5DN2 - chains A and G; structure by X-ray diffraction, 1.95 A resolution.

[Chain A]
Molecule: Neuropilin-2
Organism: Homo sapiens
Notes: fragment: Neuropilin-2 domain B1 F5/8 type C 1
UniProtKB: O60462 (NRP2_HUMAN); numbering as in UniProt (aligned over 275-429)
Amino-acid sequence (156 residues; row label = number of the first residue in the row):
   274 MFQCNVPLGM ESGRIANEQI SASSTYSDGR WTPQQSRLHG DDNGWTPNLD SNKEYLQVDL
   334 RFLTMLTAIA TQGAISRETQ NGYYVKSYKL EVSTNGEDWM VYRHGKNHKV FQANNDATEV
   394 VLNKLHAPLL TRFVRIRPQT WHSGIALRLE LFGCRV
Differences from the reference sequence: initiating methionine (274)
Disulfide bonds: Cys-277/Cys-427
Swiss-Prot annotation at these positions:
  - natural variant: Arg-334 (R334C: Rare variant), Arg-428 (R428W: Rare variant)
Reported in the primary citation:
  - mutagenesis - H377A/H399A: abolished binding to zinc
  - mutagenesis - H377A/H399A: decreased stability

[Chain G]
Molecule: Vascular endothelial growth factor A
Organism: Homo sapiens
Notes: fragment: vegf-a165-hbd
UniProtKB: P15692 (VEGFA_HUMAN); numbering as in UniProt (aligned over 205-232)
Amino-acid sequence (28 residues; row label = number of the first residue in the row):
   205 SCKNTDSRCK ARQLELNERT CRCDKPRR
Unresolved in the structure: 205-228

[Chain A / chain G interface]
Residue-residue contacts - 12 pairs, chain A then chain G:
  Tyr-299(A) / Lys-229(G)
  Tyr-299(A) / Pro-230(G)  hydrogen bond (side chain-backbone)
  Tyr-299(A) / Arg-232(G)
  Ser-300(A) / Lys-229(G)
  Thr-319(A) / Arg-232(G)
  Asp-323(A) / Arg-232(G)  salt bridge
  Ser-349(A) / Arg-232(G)  hydrogen bond (side chain-backbone)
  Thr-352(A) / Arg-232(G)  hydrogen bond (side chain-backbone)
  Asn-354(A) / Arg-232(G)
  Tyr-356(A) / Arg-232(G)  hydrogen bond (side chain-backbone)
  Gly-417(A) / Arg-232(G)
  Ile-418(A) / Arg-232(G)  hydrogen bond (backbone-side chain)
Other interface residues (no listed pair), chain A (13 interface residues in all): Asp-301, Trp-304, Glu-351
Other interface residues (no listed pair), chain G (4 interface residues in all): Arg-231
From the paper, about this interface:
  - specific contacts: Tyr-299(A)/Pro-230(G) (hydrogen bond)
  - interface residues, chain A: Tyr-299(A), Asp-323(A)

[In short]
Chain A and chain G form an interface of 13 and 4 residues respectively; the contacts include 5 hydrogen bonds
and 1 salt bridge. Polar pairs include Asp-323(A)/Arg-232(G), Tyr-299(A)/Pro-230(G) and Ser-349(A)/Arg-232(G).
The paper describes a hydrogen bond between Tyr-299(A) and Pro-230(G). From the paper: H377A/H399A of chain A
abolish binding to zinc; interface residues Tyr-299(A) and Asp-323(A).
Chain A is Neuropilin-2 and chain G is Vascular endothelial growth factor A, both from Homo sapiens; the
structure, Human NRP2 b1 domain in complex with the peptide corresponding to the C-terminus of VEGF-A, was
determined by X-ray diffraction.
